PDB entry 7DD8 | electron microscopy, 7.50 A resolution (low resolution: residue-level contacts below are approximate; hydrogen-bond / salt-bridge calls are withheld) | chains D and E of the 5 polymer chains in the assembly

== Chain D (and E) ==
Protein: Spike glycoprotein
From: Severe acute respiratory syndrome coronavirus 2
Notes: chain E of this document is another copy of the same molecule, construct and numbering; everything in this record applies to it too
UniProtKB: P0DTC2 (SPIKE_SARS2); numbering as in UniProt (aligned over 1-1208)
Amino-acid sequence (1261 residues; each row starts with the number of its first residue):
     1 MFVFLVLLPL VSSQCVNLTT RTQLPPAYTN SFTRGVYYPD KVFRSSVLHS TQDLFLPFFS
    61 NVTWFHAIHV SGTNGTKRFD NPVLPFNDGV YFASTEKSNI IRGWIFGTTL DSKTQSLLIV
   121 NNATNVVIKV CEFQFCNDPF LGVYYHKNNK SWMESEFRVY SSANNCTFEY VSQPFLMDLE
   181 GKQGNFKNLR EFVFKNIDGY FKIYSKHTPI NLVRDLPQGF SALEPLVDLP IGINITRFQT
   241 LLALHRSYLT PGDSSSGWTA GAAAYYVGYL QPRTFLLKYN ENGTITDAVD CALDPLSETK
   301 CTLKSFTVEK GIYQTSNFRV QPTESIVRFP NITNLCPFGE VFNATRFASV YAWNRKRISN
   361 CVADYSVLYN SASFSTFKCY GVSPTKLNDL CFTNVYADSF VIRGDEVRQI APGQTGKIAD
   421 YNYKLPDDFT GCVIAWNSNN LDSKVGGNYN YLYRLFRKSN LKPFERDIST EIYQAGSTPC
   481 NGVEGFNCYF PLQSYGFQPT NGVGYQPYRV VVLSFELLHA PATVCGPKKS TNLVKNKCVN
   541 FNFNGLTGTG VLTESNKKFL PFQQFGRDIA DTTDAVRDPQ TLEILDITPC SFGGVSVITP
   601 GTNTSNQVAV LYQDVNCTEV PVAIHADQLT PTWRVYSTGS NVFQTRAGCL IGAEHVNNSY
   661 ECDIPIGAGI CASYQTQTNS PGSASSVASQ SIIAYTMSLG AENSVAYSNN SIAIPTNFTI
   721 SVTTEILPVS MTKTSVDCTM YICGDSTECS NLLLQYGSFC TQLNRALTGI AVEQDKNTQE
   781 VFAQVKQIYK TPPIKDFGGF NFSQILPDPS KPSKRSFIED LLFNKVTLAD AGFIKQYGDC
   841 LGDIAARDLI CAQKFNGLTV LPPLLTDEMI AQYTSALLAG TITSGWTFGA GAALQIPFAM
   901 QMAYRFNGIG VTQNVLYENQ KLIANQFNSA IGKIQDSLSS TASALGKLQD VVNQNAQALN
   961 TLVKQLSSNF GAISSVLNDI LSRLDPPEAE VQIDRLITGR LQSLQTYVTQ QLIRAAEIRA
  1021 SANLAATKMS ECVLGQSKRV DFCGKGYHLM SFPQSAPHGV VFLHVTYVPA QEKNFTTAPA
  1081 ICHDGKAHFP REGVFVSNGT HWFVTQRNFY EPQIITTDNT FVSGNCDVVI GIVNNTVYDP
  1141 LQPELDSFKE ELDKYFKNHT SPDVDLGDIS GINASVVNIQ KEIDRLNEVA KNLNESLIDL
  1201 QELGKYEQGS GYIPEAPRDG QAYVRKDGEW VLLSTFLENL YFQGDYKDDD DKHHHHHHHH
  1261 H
Unresolved in the structure: 1-13, 70-76, 248-254, 621-640, 677-689, 812, 828-854, 1148-1261
Sequence notes: engineered mutation Gly682 (Arg in P0DTC2), Ser683 (Arg in P0DTC2), Ser685 (Arg in P0DTC2), Pro986 (Lys in P0DTC2), Pro987 (Val in P0DTC2); expression tag (1209-1261)
Disulfide bonds: Cys131-Cys166, Cys291-Cys301, Cys336-Cys361, Cys379-Cys432, Cys391-Cys525, Cys480-Cys488, Cys538-Cys590, Cys617-Cys649, Cys662-Cys671, Cys738-Cys760, Cys743-Cys749, Cys1032-Cys1043, Cys1082-Cys1126
Swiss-Prot annotation at these positions:
  - region: Asn280 to Cys301 (Putative superantigen), Arg403 to Asp405 (Integrin-binding motif), Asn448 to Phe456 (Immunodominant HLA epitope recognized by the CD8+), Pro681, Ala684 (Putative superantigen), Ser816 to Tyr837 (Fusion peptide 1), Lys835 to Phe855 (Fusion peptide 2), Asp1163 to Glu1202 (Heptad repeat 2)
  - site: Arg815, Ser816 (Cleavage)
  - glycosylation: Asn17 (N-linked (GlcNAc...) (complex) asparagine), Asn61 (N-linked (GlcNAc...) (hybrid) asparagine), Asn74 (N-linked (GlcNAc...) (complex) asparagine), Asn122 (N-linked (GlcNAc...) (hybrid) asparagine), Asn149 (N-linked (GlcNAc...) (complex) asparagine), Asn165 (N-linked (GlcNAc...) (complex) asparagine), Asn234 (N-linked (GlcNAc...) (high mannose) asparagine), Asn282 (N-linked (GlcNAc...) (complex) asparagine), Thr323 (O-linked (GalNAc) threonine), Ser325 (O-linked (HexNAc...) serine), Asn331 (N-linked (GlcNAc...) (complex) asparagine), Asn343 (N-linked (GlcNAc...) (complex) asparagine), Asn603 (N-linked (GlcNAc...) (hybrid) asparagine), Asn616 (N-linked (GlcNAc...) (complex) asparagine), Asn657 (N-linked (GlcNAc...) (complex) asparagine), Thr676 (O-linked (GlcNAc...) threonine), Thr678 (O-linked (GlcNAc...) threonine), Asn709 (N-linked (GlcNAc...) (high mannose) asparagine), Asn717 (N-linked (GlcNAc...) (hybrid) asparagine), Asn801 (N-linked (GlcNAc...) (hybrid) asparagine) and 6 more in UniProt
  - natural variant: Leu5 (L5F: In strain: Iota/B.1.526), Ser13 (S13I: In strain: Epsilon/B.1.427/B.1.429), Leu18 (L18F: In strain: Beta/B.1.351, Gamma/P.1 and 1 more), Thr19 (T19I: In strain: Omicron/BQ.1.1, Omicron/XBB.1.5 and 1 more; T19R: In strain: Delta/B.1.617.2, Omicron/BA.2 and 4 more), Thr20 (T20N: In strain: Gamma/P.1), Leu24 to Ala27 (sequence variant, change not given here; In strain: Omicron/BA.2, Omicron/BA.2.12.1 and 6 more), Pro26 (P26S: In strain: Gamma/P.1), Gln52 (Q52H: In strain: Omicron/EG.5.1), Ala67 (A67V: In strain: Eta/B.1.525, Omicron/BA.1), His69 to Val70 (deletion: In strain: Alpha/B.1.1.7, Eta/B.1.525 and 5 more), Gly75 (G75V: In strain: Lambda/C.37), Thr76 (T76I: In strain: Lambda/C.37), 82 further natural variant entries in UniProt
  - mutagenesis: His69 to Val70 (Increased incorporation of cleaved spike into virions), Asn121 (N121Q: Partial loss of biliverdin affinity), Arg190 (R190K: Partial loss of biliverdin affinity), Asn234 (N234Q: Increased resistance to neutralizing antibodies), Asn331 (N331Q: Reduced viral infectivity), Asn343 (N343Q: Reduced viral infectivity), Leu452 (L452R: Increased resistance to neutralizing antibodies. Decreases HLA binding to NF9 epitope. Increased binding affinity to human ACE2), Tyr453 (Y453F: Decreased HLA binding to NF9 epitope. Increased binding affinity to human ACE2), Ala475 (A475V: Increased resistance to neutralizing antibodies), Val483 (V483A: Increased resistance to neutralizing antibodies), Glu484 (E484D: Increased replication in human TMEM106B overexpressing cells), Phe490 (F490L: Increased resistance to neutralizing antibodies and human covalescent sera neutralization), 12 further mutagenesis entries in UniProt

== How chain D and chain E interact ==
Residue-residue contacts (162; chain D residue first):
  Asp40(D) with His519(E)
  Lys41(D) with His519(E); Phe562(E); Gln563(E); Phe565(E); Gly566(E)
  Val42(D) with Arg567(E)
  Phe43(D) with Gln563(E)
  Arg44(D) with Arg567(E); Asp568(E); Ile569(E)
  Phe168(D) with Arg357(E)
  Tyr200(D) with Leu518(E); Ala520(E)
  Glu224(D) with Phe562(E)
  Pro225(D) with Phe562(E)
  Pro230(D) with Asn394(E); Tyr396(E)
  Tyr369(D) with Thr415(E); Asp420(E); Tyr421(E)
  Asn370(D) with Arg457(E); Lys458(E)
  Ser371(D) with Phe456(E)
  Phe374(D) with Lys417(E)
  Val503(D) with Tyr505(E)
  Asp737(D) with Asn317(E)
  Met740(D) with Arg319(E)
  Asp745(D) with Arg319(E)
  Gln755(D) with Ser968(E); Asn969(E); Phe970(E); Gly971(E)
  Tyr756(D) with Gln965(E); Ser968(E); Phe970(E)
  Gly757(D) with Ser968(E)
  Ser758(D) with Gln965(E)
  Phe759(D) with Gln965(E); Phe970(E); Gly999(E); Ser1003(E)
  Gln762(D) with Thr961(E); Thr1006(E)
  Arg765(D) with Gln957(E); Thr961(E)
  Ala766(D) with Gln1010(E)
  Thr768(D) with Gln314(E)
  Lys786(D) with Gly700(E); Ala701(E)
  Gln787(D) with Ala701(E)
  Ile788(D) with Leu699(E); Gly700(E); Ala701(E); Glu702(E); Asn703(E)
  Tyr789(D) with Asn703(E)
  Lys790(D) with Glu702(E); Asn703(E)
  Pro792(D) with Tyr707(E)
  Asp796(D) with Tyr707(E)
  Phe797(D) with Tyr707(E)
  Phe855(D) with Pro589(E)
  Asn856(D) with Ala570(E); Thr572(E)
  Gly857(D) with Phe592(E)
  Thr859(D) with Phe592(E)
  Leu861(D) with Gln613(E)
  Pro862(D) with Ala647(E)
  Pro863(D) with Ala668(E)
  Leu864(D) with Pro665(E); Gly667(E); Ala668(E); Gly669(E)
  Thr866(D) with Ala668(E)
  Met869(D) with Gly669(E)
  Gln872(D) with Leu699(E)
  Tyr873(D) with Leu699(E)
  Trp886(D) with Tyr1047(E); Arg1107(E)
  Thr887(D) with Tyr1047(E)
  Gly889(D) with Asp1041(E); Lys1045(E)
  Ala890(D) with Gly1046(E); Val1068(E)
  Ala892(D) with Glu1072(E)
  Ala893(D) with Glu1072(E)
  Leu894(D) with Ala713(E); Pro715(E); Glu1072(E)
  Gln895(D) with Val705(E); Ala706(E); Ser711(E); Ile712(E); Ala713(E); Asn1074(E)
  Ile896(D) with Tyr707(E)
  Pro897(D) with Tyr707(E); Ser708(E); Asn709(E); Ser711(E)
  Phe898(D) with Tyr707(E)
  Met900(D) with Thr1077(E); Ala1078(E); Pro1079(E); Val1094(E)
  Tyr904(D) with Val1094(E); Arg1107(E)
  Asn907(D) with Arg1107(E)
  Thr912(D) with Phe1121(E)
  Gln913(D) with Phe1089(E); Pro1090(E)
  Asn914(D) with Phe1089(E); Phe1121(E); Ser1123(E)
  Tyr917(D) with Pro1079(E); Phe1089(E); Val1129(E)
  Glu918(D) with Ser1123(E); Gly1124(E); Val1128(E)
  Val963(D) with Ala570(E)
  Lys964(D) with Ile569(E)
  Leu966(D) with Ala570(E); Asp571(E)
  Ser967(D) with Asp571(E)
  Asn978(D) with Thr547(E)
  Leu981(D) with Lys386(E)
  Ser982(D) with Ser383(E); Lys386(E); Leu390(E)
  Arg983(D) with Gly381(E); Val382(E); Ser383(E); Thr430(E); Leu517(E)
  Leu984(D) with Ser383(E)
  Asp985(D) with Pro384(E)
  Leu1001(D) with Gln1002(E)
  Gln1005(D) with Gln1002(E); Thr1006(E)
  Leu1012(D) with Gln1010(E); Ile1013(E)
  Ile1013(D) with Ile1013(E)
  Arg1019(D) with Glu1017(E)
  Thr1027(D) with Arg1039(E)
  Ser1030(D) with Val1040(E); Asp1041(E)
  Glu1031(D) with Arg1039(E); Val1040(E); Phe1042(E)
  Leu1034(D) with Asp1041(E)
  Lys1038(D) with Lys1038(E)
  Arg1039(D) with Arg1039(E)
  Glu1111(D) with Ser1123(E)
  Gln1113(D) with Phe1121(E); Ser1123(E)
  Asp1118(D) with Arg1091(E)
  Asn1119(D) with Arg1091(E)
  Leu1141(D) with Leu1141(E)
  Glu1144(D) with Leu1141(E); Leu1145(E)
Also at the interface, not in a pair above, chain D (117 interface residues in all): Ser45, His49, Lys113, Gln115, Asp228, Ala372, Ser375, Phe377, Ser735, Ile794, Leu858, Val860, Leu865, Thr883, Gly891, Gln920, Val976, Asp979, Thr998, Gln1002, Val1008, Thr1009, Gly1035, Gln1036
Also at the interface, not in a pair above, chain E (120 interface residues in all): Asn460, Arg466, Ile468, Glu471, Tyr489, Pro521, Gly545, Leu546, Gly548, Thr549, Lys557, Gln564, Asp614, Ile666, Ile670, Thr696, Met697, Asn710, Ala972, Thr1009, Pro1069, Ile1130

== In short ==
117 residues of chain D face 120 of chain E across their interface. Curated annotation (UniProt) lists 24
mutagenesis sites on chain D.
Chain D and chain E are both Spike glycoprotein (Severe acute respiratory syndrome coronavirus 2); the
structure, S-3C1-F1 structure, one RBD is up and two RBDs are down, the up RBD binds with ..., was determined
by electron microscopy, deposited together with 7DCC, 7DCX and 7DD2.
